5EN1 - chains A and B; structure by X-ray diffraction, 2.58 A resolution.

== Chain A ==
Protein: Heterogeneous nuclear ribonucleoproteins A2/B1
Organism: Homo sapiens
UniProt: P22626 (ROA2_HUMAN); residue numbers follow UniProt; this construct covers 12-195
Sequence (184 residues; each row starts with the number of its first residue):
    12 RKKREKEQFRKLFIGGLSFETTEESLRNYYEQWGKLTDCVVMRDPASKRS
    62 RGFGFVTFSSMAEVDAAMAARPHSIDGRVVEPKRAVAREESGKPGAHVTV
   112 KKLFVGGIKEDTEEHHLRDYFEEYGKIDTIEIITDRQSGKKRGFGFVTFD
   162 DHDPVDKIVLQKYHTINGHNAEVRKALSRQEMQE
Swiss-Prot annotation at these positions:
  - modified residue: Ser29 (Phosphoserine), Arg38 (Omega-N-methylarginine), Ser85 (Phosphoserine), Lys104 (N6,N6-dimethyllysine), Thr140 (Phosphothreonine), Ser149 (Phosphoserine), Thr159 (Phosphothreonine), Lys168 (N6-acetyllysine), Lys173 (N6-acetyllysine), Thr176 (Phosphothreonine), Ser189 (Phosphoserine)
  - cross-link (Glycyl lysine isopeptide (Lys-Gly)): Lys22 (interchain with G-Cter in SUMO2), Lys104 (interchain with G-Cter in SUMO2), Lys112 (interchain with G-Cter in SUMO2), Lys120 (interchain with G-Cter in SUMO2), Lys137 (interchain with G-Cter in SUMO2), Lys152 (interchain with G-Cter in SUMO2), Lys168 (interchain with G-Cter in SUMO2), Lys173 (interchain with G-Cter in SUMO2), Lys186 (interchain with G-Cter in SUMO2)
What the authors report for this chain:
  - binding site for the 7-nt RNA strand (chain B): Lys22, Phe24, Asp49, Phe66, Val97, Arg99, His108, Phe115, Arg185, Lys186, Glu192
  - contacts within the chain: Phe20-Leu171 (hydrophobic contact), Asp76-Lys168 (salt bridge), Arg82-Asp162 (salt bridge), Arg95-Asp164 (salt bridge)

== Chain B ==
Molecule: 7-nt RNA strand
Sequence (7 nucleotides; each row starts with the number of its first residue):
     1 AGGACUG

== Interface between chain A and chain B ==
Contacting residue pairs (22; chain A residue first):
  Lys22(A) - G2(B)  hydrogen bond to the base
  Lys22(A) - G3(B)  hydrogen bond to the base
  Phe24(A) - A1(B)  stacking on the base
  Asp49(A) - G3(B)  hydrogen bond to the base
  Val51(A) - G3(B)  base contact
  Met53(A) - G2(B)  phosphate contact
  Met53(A) - G3(B)  sugar contact
  Arg62(A) - G2(B)  salt bridge to the phosphate
  Phe64(A) - A1(B)  sugar contact
  Phe66(A) - A1(B)  sugar contact
  Phe66(A) - G2(B)  stacking on the base
  Lys94(A) - A1(B)  base contact
  Arg95(A) - A1(B)  base contact
  Ala96(A) - A1(B)  base contact
  Ala96(A) - G2(B)  base contact
  Val97(A) - A1(B)  base contact
  Val97(A) - G2(B)  hydrogen bond to the base
  Ala98(A) - G2(B)  base contact
  Arg99(A) - G2(B)  hydrogen bond to the sugar
  Arg99(A) - G3(B)  hydrogen bond to the base
  Ser102(A) - A1(B)  sugar contact
  His108(A) - A1(B)  hydrogen bond to the sugar

== In short ==
Chain A and chain B form an interface of 16 and 3 residues respectively, with 7 hydrogen bonds, 1 salt bridge
and 2 aromatic stacking contacts. Polar pairs include Lys22(A)-G2(B), Lys22(A)-G3(B) and Asp49(A)-G3(B). From
the paper: a binding site for the 7-nt RNA strand (chain B) at Lys22(A), Phe24(A) and Asp49(A) among others;
contacts within the chain involving Phe20(A), Leu171(A) and Asp76(A) among others.
Here chain A is Heterogeneous nuclear ribonucleoproteins A2/B1 (Homo sapiens) and chain B is a 7-nt RNA
strand. Entry 5EN1 (Crystal structure of hnRNPA2B1 in complex with RNA) was determined by X-ray diffraction
(same publication as 5WWE, 5WWF, 5WWG and 5HO4).
